5AJ2 - chains B and C of the 3 polymer chains in the assembly; structure by electron microscopy, 40.00 A resolution (very low resolution: no residue pairs are listed; an interface is given only as per-side residue counts).

== Chain B ==
Name: Nlr family card domain-containing protein 4
Organism: Mus musculus
UniProtKB: Q3UP24 (NLRC4_MOUSE); residue numbers follow UniProt; this construct covers 356-580
Sequence (225 residues; numbered 356 to 580; the number before each row is that of its first residue):
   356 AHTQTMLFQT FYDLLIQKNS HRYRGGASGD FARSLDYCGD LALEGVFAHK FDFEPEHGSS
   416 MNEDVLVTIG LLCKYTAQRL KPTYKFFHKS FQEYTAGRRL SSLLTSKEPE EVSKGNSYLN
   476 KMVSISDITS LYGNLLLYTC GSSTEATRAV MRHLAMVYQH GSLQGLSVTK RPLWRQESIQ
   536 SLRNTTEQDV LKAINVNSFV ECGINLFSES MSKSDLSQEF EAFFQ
UniProt features mapped onto this chain:
  - binding site (ATP): His443
  - modified residue: Ser533 (Phosphoserine)
  - mutagenesis: His443 (H443L: Constitutively active), Ser533 (S533A: Abolishes phosphorylation and prevents activation of caspase-1 and pyroptosis in response to S.typhimurium; S533D: Mimics phosphorylation; causes rapid macrophage pyroptosis without infection)

== Chain C ==
Name: Nlr family card domain-containing protein 4
Organism: Mus musculus
UniProtKB: Q3UP24 (NLRC4_MOUSE); residues 580-1024 here = UniProt positions 580-1024
Sequence (445 residues; row label = number of the first residue in the row):
   580 QGKSLYINSE NIPDYLFDFF EYLPNCASAL DFVKLDFYER ATESQDKAEE NVPGVHTEGP
   640 SETYIPPRAV SLFFNWKQEF KTLEVTLRDI NKLNKQDIKY LGKIFSSATN LRLHIKRCAA
   700 MAGRLSSVLR TCKNMHTLMV EASPLTTDDE QYITSVTGLQ NLSIHRLHTQ QLPGGLIDSL
   760 GNLKNLERLI LDDIRMNEED AKNLAEGLRS LKKMRLLHLT HLSDIGEGMD YIVKSLSEES
   820 CDLQEMKLVA CCLTANSVKV LAQNLHNLIK LSILDISENY LEKDGNEALQ ELIGRLGVLG
   880 ELTTLMLPWC WDVHTSLPKL LKQLEGTPGL AKLGLKNWRL RDEEIKSLGE FLEMNPLRDL
   940 QQLDLAGHCV SSDGWLYFMN VFENLKQLVF FDFSTEEFLP DAALVRKLSQ VLSKLTLLQE
  1000 VKLTGWEFDD YDISAIKGTF KLVTA
Not modelled in the structure: 622-644, 1008-1013

== Interface between chain B and chain C ==
At this resolution (40 A) residue pairs are not listed: 12 residues of chain B and 11 of chain C lie at the interface.

== Overview ==
Chain B and chain C form an interface of 12 and 11 residues respectively. Curated annotation (UniProt) lists
ATP-binding residue His443(B) and 2 mutagenesis sites on chain B.
Chain B is Nlr family card domain-containing protein 4 and chain C is Nlr family card domain-containing
protein 4, both from Mus musculus; the structure, Cryo electron tomography of the Naip5-Nlrc4 inflammasome,
was determined by electron microscopy.
